Entry 1AE8 (X-ray diffraction, 2.00 A resolution); this record covers chains H and I of the 3 polymer chains in the assembly.

== Chain H ==
Protein: Alpha-thrombin (large subunit)
Source organism: Homo sapiens
Notes: EC 3.4.21.5
Reference sequence: P00734 (THRB_HUMAN); the construct lacks a stretch of the UniProt sequence and is renumbered around it, so the offset changes along the chain: 16-36 = UniProt 364-384; 37-60 = UniProt 386-409; 61-77 = UniProt 419-435; 78-97 = UniProt 437-456; 7 more segments
Sequence (259 residues; numbered 16 to 247 plus 29 insertion-coded residues; 2 numbers in that range are skipped by the numbering (no residue carries them; nothing is unmodelled there); the number before each row is that of its first residue; a row labelled like 60A-60I holds insertion residues (60A, then the next letters in order)):
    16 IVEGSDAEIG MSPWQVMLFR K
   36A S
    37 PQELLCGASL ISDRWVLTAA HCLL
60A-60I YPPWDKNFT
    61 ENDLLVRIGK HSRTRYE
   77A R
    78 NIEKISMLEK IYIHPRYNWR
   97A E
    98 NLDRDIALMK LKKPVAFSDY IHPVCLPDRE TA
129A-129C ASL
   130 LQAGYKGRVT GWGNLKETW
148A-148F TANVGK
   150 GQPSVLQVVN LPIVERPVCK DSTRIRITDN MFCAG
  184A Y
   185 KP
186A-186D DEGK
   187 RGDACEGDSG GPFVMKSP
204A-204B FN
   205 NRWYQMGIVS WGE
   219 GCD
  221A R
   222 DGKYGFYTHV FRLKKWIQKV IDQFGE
Disordered / not traced: 148A-148F
Disulfides: Cys42-Cys58, Cys168-Cys182, Cys191-Cys220
Covalently attached groups: N-acetylglucosamine (NAG) linked to Asn60G
Ligand contacts: AZL (1-ethoxycarbonyl-D-phe-pro-2(4-aminobutyl)hydrazine): His57, Tyr60A, Trp60D, Glu97A, Asn98, Leu99, Glu146, Ile174, Asp189, Ala190, Cys191, Ser195, Val213, Ser214, Trp215, Gly216, Glu217, Gly219, Cys220, Arg221A
UniProt features mapped onto this chain:
  - region: Ala183 to Val200 (High affinity receptor-binding region which is also known as the TP508 peptide)
  - active site (Charge relay system): His57, Asp102, Ser195
  - glycosylation: Asn60G (N-linked (GlcNAc...) (complex) asparagine)

== Chain I ==
Protein: Hirugen
Source organism: Hirudo medicinalis
Reference sequence: P28501 (ITHA_HIRME); residue numbers follow UniProt; this construct covers 55-64
Sequence (10 residues; numbered 55 to 64; the number before each row is that of its first residue):
    55 DFEEIPEEYL
Modified positions: Tyr63 (o-sulfo-l-tyrosine; TYS)

== Interface between chain H and chain I ==
Pairs across the interface - 23 pairs, chain H then chain I:
  Phe34(H) - Phe56(I)  hydrophobic
  Lys36(H) - Leu64(I)
  Gln38(H) - Phe56(I)
  Gln38(H) - Ile59(I)
  Leu40(H) - Phe56(I)  hydrophobic
  Leu65(H) - Ile59(I)  hydrophobic
  Leu65(H) - Tyr63(I)
  Arg67(H) - Ile59(I)
  Arg73(H) - Asp55(I)  salt bridge
  Arg73(H) - Phe56(I)
  Thr74(H) - Asp55(I)
  Thr74(H) - Phe56(I)
  Thr74(H) - Glu57(I)  hydrogen bond (backbone-backbone)
  Arg75(H) - Glu57(I)
  Tyr76(H) - Glu57(I)  hydrogen bond (backbone-side chain)
  Tyr76(H) - Glu58(I)
  Tyr76(H) - Pro60(I)
  Tyr76(H) - Tyr63(I)
  Glu80(H) - Tyr63(I)
  Lys81(H) - Tyr63(I)
  Ile82(H) - Tyr63(I)
  Met84(H) - Tyr63(I)
  Met84(H) - Leu64(I)
Other interface residues (no listed pair), chain H (16 interface residues in all): Met32, Glu39

== Summary ==
16 residues of chain H face 8 of chain I across their interface, with 2 hydrogen bonds and 1 salt bridge.
Among the polar pairs are Arg73(H)-Asp55(I), Tyr76(H)-Glu57(I) and Thr74(H)-Glu57(I). Bound to chain H:
compound AZL. N-acetylglucosamine is covalently linked to Asn60G(H).
Chain H is Alpha-thrombin (large subunit) (Homo sapiens) and chain I is Hirugen (Hirudo medicinalis); the
structure, Human alpha-thrombin inhibition by eoc-D-phe-pro-azalys-onp, was determined by X-ray diffraction,
deposited together with 1AFE.
